Entry 5HXL (X-ray diffraction, 1.97 A resolution); this record covers chain A.

# Chain A
Protein: dynein light chain Tctex-1
From: Magnaporthe oryzae (strain 70-15 / ATCC MYA-4617 / FGSC 8958)
UniProtKB: G4NCW2 (G4NCW2_MAGO7); residues 1-153 here = UniProt positions 1-153
Sequence (156 residues; numbered -2 to 153; the number before each row is that of its first residue; numbers below 1 keep their minus sign (His-2 is residue -2)):
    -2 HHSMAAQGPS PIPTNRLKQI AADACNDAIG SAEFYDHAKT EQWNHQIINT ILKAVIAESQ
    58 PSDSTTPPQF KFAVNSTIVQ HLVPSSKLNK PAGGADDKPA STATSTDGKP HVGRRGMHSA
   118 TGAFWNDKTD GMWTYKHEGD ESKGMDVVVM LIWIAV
Not modelled in the structure: 80-112
Construct notes: expression tag (-2 to 0)
From the paper describing this entry:
  - self-association interface (contacts with another copy of this molecule); pairs are residue here / residue on that copy: Asn41-His115 (hydrogen bond), Lys68-Asp127 (salt bridge)
  - conformationally variable residues (order/disorder transition): Ser59 to Thr62
  - mutagenesis - H34A, H115A: abolished binding to MoDyn1I2
  - mutagenesis - F121A: unchanged binding to MoDyn1I2(1-250)
  - mutagenesis - T131E: abolished binding to MoDyn1I2(117-150)

# In short
The paper reports that H34A and H115A abolish binding to MoDyn1I2; conformational variability at Ser59; 4
substitutions were tested in all.
Chain A is dynein light chain Tctex-1 (Magnaporthe oryzae (strain 70-15 / ATCC MYA-4617 / FGSC 8958)); the
structure, Structure based function annotation of a hypothetical protein MGG_01005 related to the development
of rice blast ..., was determined by X-ray diffraction (same publication as 5HYC).
